PDB entry 5KC1 | X-ray diffraction, 2.20 A resolution | chains C and D of the 4 polymer chains in the assembly

[Chain C (and D)]
Protein: Autophagy-related protein 38
Source organism: Saccharomyces cerevisiae
Notes: chain D of this document is another copy of the same molecule, construct and numbering; everything in this record applies to it too
UniProt: Q05789 (ATG38_YEAST); residues 1-226 here = UniProt positions 1-226
Chain sequence (226 residues; each row starts with the number of its first residue):
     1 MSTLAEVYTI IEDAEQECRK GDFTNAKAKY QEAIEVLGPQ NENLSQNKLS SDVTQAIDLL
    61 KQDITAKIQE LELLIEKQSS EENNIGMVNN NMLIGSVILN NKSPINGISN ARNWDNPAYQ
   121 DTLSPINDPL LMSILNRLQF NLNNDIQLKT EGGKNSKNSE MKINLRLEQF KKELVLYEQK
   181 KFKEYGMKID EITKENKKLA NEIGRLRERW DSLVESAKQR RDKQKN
Not modelled in the structure: 1-118, 152-226 (chain D: 1-160, 212-226)
Curated features (UniProtKB/Swiss-Prot):
  - modified residue: Ser2 (N-acetylserine)
What the authors report for this chain:
  - self-association interface (contacts with another copy of this molecule); pairs are residue here / residue on that copy: Asp145-Arg166 (salt bridge)

[How chain C and chain D interact]
Residue-residue contacts (23):
  Asp121(C) - Tyr185(D)
  Leu123(C) - Lys181(D)  hydrogen bond (backbone-side chain)
  Leu123(C) - Glu184(D)
  Leu123(C) - Tyr185(D)
  Ser124(C) - Tyr185(D)  hydrogen bond (backbone-side chain)
  Pro125(C) - Tyr177(D)
  Asp128(C) - Tyr177(D)  hydrogen bond
  Asp128(C) - Lys181(D)  salt bridge
  Leu130(C) - Tyr177(D)  hydrophobic
  Leu130(C) - Lys180(D)
  Leu131(C) - Tyr177(D)
  Ile134(C) - Phe170(D)  hydrophobic
  Ile134(C) - Glu173(D)
  Leu135(C) - Phe170(D)  hydrophobic
  Arg137(C) - Glu173(D)  salt bridge
  Leu138(C) - Phe170(D)  hydrophobic
  Asn141(C) - Arg166(D)
  Leu142(C) - Ile163(D)  hydrophobic
  Leu142(C) - Arg166(D)
  Asp145(C) - Arg166(D)  salt bridge
  Lys149(C) - Met161(D)
  Lys149(C) - Lys162(D)  hydrogen bond (side chain-backbone)
  Lys149(C) - Ile163(D)
Interface residues without a listed pair, chain D (13 interface residues in all): Leu167, Lys188

[In short]
Chain C and chain D form an interface of 15 and 13 residues respectively, with 4 hydrogen bonds and 3 salt
bridges. Polar contacts include Asp128(C)-Lys181(D), Arg137(C)-Glu173(D) and Asp145(C)-Arg166(D). The paper
reports a self-association interface involving Asp145(C) and Arg166(C).
Both chains are Autophagy-related protein 38 (Saccharomyces cerevisiae). Entry 5KC1 (Structure of the
C-terminal dimerization domain of Atg38) was determined by X-ray diffraction, deposited together with 5KC2.
